2H3A - chains C and A of the 4 polymer chains in the assembly; structure by solution NMR.

Chain C:
Molecule: 13-nt DNA strand
Sequence (13 nucleotides; row label = number of the first residue in the row):
   173 ATATGTATAC CCG

Chain A:
Molecule: CcdA
Organism: Escherichia coli
UniProt: Q9S0Z5 (Q9S0Z5_ECOLI); residues 1-72 here = UniProt positions 1-72
Sequence (72 residues; each row starts with the number of its first residue):
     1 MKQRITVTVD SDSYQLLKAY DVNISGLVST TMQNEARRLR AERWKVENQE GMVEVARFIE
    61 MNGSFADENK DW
Sequence notes: engineered mutation Lys70 (Arg in Q9S0Z5)

Interface between chain C and chain A:
Contacting residue pairs (9):
  DT176(C) - Thr8(A)  sugar contact
  DG177(C) - Thr6(A)  phosphate contact
  DG177(C) - Val7(A)  phosphate contact
  DG177(C) - Thr8(A)  phosphate contact
  DT178(C) - Arg4(A)  phosphate contact
  DT178(C) - Ile5(A)  phosphate contact
  DT178(C) - Thr6(A)  phosphate contact
  DA179(C) - Arg4(A)  phosphate contact
  DT180(C) - Arg4(A)  base contact
Interface residues without a listed pair, chain A (6 interface residues in all): Gln3

Summary:
5 residues of chain C face 6 of chain A across their interface.
Here chain C is a 13-nt DNA strand and chain A is CcdA (Escherichia coli). Entry 2H3A (Structural basis for
nucleic acid and toxin recognition of the bacterial antitoxin CcdA) was determined by solution NMR, deposited
together with 2H3C.
